PDB entry 4Z5C | X-ray diffraction, 2.50 A resolution | chains A and D of the 4 polymer chains in the assembly

== Chain A ==
Protein: Antitoxin HipB
Source organism: Escherichia coli
UniProtKB: P23873 (HIPB_ECOLI); residue numbers follow UniProt; this construct covers 4-74
Amino-acid sequence (71 residues; each row starts with the number of its first residue):
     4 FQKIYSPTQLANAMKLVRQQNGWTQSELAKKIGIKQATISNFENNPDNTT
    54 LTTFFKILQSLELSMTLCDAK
UniProt features mapped onto this chain:
  - DNA-binding region: Arg21 to Asn47 (H-T-H motif)

== Chain D ==
Molecule: 20-nt DNA strand
Sequence (20 nucleotides; row label = number of the first residue in the row):
    22 TTTATCCGCTCTACGGGATA

== How chain A and chain D interact ==
Contacting residue pairs (11):
  Arg21(A) - DT24(D)  salt bridge to the phosphate
  Thr27(A) - DT23(D)  phosphate contact
  Thr27(A) - DT24(D)  phosphate contact
  Gln28(A) - DT24(D)  hydrogen bond to the phosphate
  Gln28(A) - DA25(D)  hydrogen bond to the phosphate
  Ser29(A) - DT24(D)  base contact
  Gln39(A) - DT24(D)  base contact
  Gln39(A) - DA25(D)  hydrogen bond to the base
  Ala40(A) - DT26(D)  base contact
  Ser43(A) - DA25(D)  hydrogen bond to the phosphate
  Asn47(A) - DA25(D)  hydrogen bond to the phosphate
Interface residues without a listed pair, chain A (9 interface residues in all): Lys38
Interface residues without a listed pair, chain D (5 interface residues in all): DC27

== Summary ==
The interface between chain A and chain D involves 9 residues on one side and 5 on the other, with 5 hydrogen
bonds and 1 salt bridge. Among the polar pairs are Gln39(A)-DA25(D), Gln28(A)-DT24(D) and Gln28(A)-DA25(D).
UniProt lists 2 mutagenesis sites on chain A.
Here chain A is Antitoxin HipB (Escherichia coli) and chain D is a 20-nt DNA strand. Entry 4Z5C (HipB-O3 21mer
complex) was determined by X-ray diffraction.
